3SJ0 - chain X; structure by X-ray diffraction, 2.00 A resolution.

# Chain X
Protein: Cytochrome C7
Organism: Geobacter sulfurreducens
UniProtKB: Q8GGK7 (Q8GGK7_GEOSL); residues 1-71 here correspond to UniProt positions 21-91 (UniProt number = residue number + 20)
Amino-acid sequence (71 residues; numbered 1 to 71; the number before each row is that of its first residue):
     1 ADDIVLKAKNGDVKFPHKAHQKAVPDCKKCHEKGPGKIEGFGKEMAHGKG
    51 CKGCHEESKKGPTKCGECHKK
Sequence notes: engineered mutation Ser58 (Met78 in Q8GGK7)
Glycans and other covalent adducts: heme c (HEC) linked to Cys27, Cys30, Cys51, Cys54, Cys65, Cys68
Ion coordination: heme c Fe site 1: His17, His31; heme c Fe site 2: His20, His55; heme c Fe site 3: His47, His69
Residues lining bound ligands:
  - deoxycholic acid (DXC; (3alpha,5beta,12alpha)-3,12-dihydroxycholan-24-oic acid): Ile4, Leu6, Lys29, Lys33, Lys37, Ile38, Phe41, Met45, Lys49, Gly50
  - heme c (HEC), molecule 1: Ala1, Asp2, Asp3, Ile4, Phe15, His17, His20, Gln21, Val24, Pro25, His31
  - heme c (HEC), molecule 2: Leu6, Lys7, Ala8, Lys9, Asn10, Val13, Phe41, Gly42, Lys43, Ala46, His47, Lys52, His55, Pro62, Thr63, Lys64, His69
  - heme c (HEC), molecule 3: Val13, Lys14, Phe15, Pro16, Ala19, His20, Ala23, Val24, Lys29, Phe41, Lys49, Gly50, His55, Ser58, Lys60, Gly61, Pro62

# In short
Bound to chain X: deoxycholic acid. Heme c is covalently linked to Cys27, Cys51 and Cys65. The heme c Fe site
1 is built by His17 and His31. The heme c Fe site 2 is built by His20 and His55.
Chain X is Cytochrome C7 (Geobacter sulfurreducens); the structure, PpcA mutant M58S, was determined by X-ray
diffraction together with 3SJ1, 3SJ4 and 3SEL from the same study.
